PDB entry 8ZM3 | electron microscopy, 3.10 A resolution | chains A and K of the 11 polymer chains in the assembly

Chain A:
Molecule: 61-nt RNA strand
Source organism: Candidatus Cloacimonetes bacterium ADurb.Bin088
Sequence (61 nucleotides; row label = number of the first residue in the row; numbers below 1 keep their minus sign (G-7 is residue -7)):
    -7 GUGAACCGGAUUGCCGUCAGGAAAUUAGGUGCGCUUAGCAGUAUUCCCCA
    43 CGCAUGUGGGG
Unresolved in the structure: 46, 53

Chain K:
Name: CRISPR system Cascade subunit CasC
Source organism: Candidatus Cloacimonetes bacterium ADurb.Bin088
UniProt: A0A1V6F8B5 (A0A1V6F8B5_9BACT); residue numbers follow UniProt; this construct covers 1-378
Amino-acid sequence (378 residues; row label = number of the first residue in the row):
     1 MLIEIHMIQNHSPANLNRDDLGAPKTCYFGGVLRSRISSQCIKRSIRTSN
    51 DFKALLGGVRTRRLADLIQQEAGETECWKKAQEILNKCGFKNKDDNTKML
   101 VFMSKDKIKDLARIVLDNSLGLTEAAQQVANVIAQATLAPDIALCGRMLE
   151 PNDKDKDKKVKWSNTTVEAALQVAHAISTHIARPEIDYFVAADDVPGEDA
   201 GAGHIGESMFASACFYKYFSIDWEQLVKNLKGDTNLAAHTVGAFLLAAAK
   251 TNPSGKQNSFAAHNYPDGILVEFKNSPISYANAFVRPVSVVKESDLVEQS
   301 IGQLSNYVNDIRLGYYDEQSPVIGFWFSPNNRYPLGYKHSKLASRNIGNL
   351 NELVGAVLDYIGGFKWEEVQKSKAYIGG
Unresolved in the structure: 92-94, 193-207, 257-262, 317-323, 360, 374-378

Interface between chain A and chain K:
Contacting residue pairs (26):
  U27(A) - Met148(K)  hydrogen bond to the base
  U27(A) - Thr166(K)  base contact
  U27(A) - Val167(K)  hydrogen bond to the sugar
  U27(A) - Glu168(K)  sugar contact
  U28(A) - Arg147(K)  hydrogen bond to the base
  U28(A) - Met148(K)  base contact
  A29(A) - Gln40(K)  sugar contact
  A29(A) - Lys43(K)  salt bridge to the phosphate
  A29(A) - Arg60(K)  sugar contact
  A29(A) - Cys145(K)  phosphate contact
  A29(A) - Arg147(K)  sugar contact
  G30(A) - Gln40(K)  phosphate contact
  G30(A) - Cys41(K)  hydrogen bond to the sugar
  G30(A) - Lys43(K)  phosphate contact
  G30(A) - Arg44(K)  sugar contact
  C31(A) - Asn17(K)  phosphate contact
  C31(A) - Arg18(K)  phosphate contact
  C31(A) - Asp19(K)  sugar contact
  C31(A) - Asp20(K)  base contact
  C31(A) - Lys25(K)  salt bridge to the phosphate
  C31(A) - Gln40(K)  phosphate contact
  A32(A) - Arg18(K)  salt bridge to the phosphate
  A32(A) - Ser254(K)  hydrogen bond to the phosphate
  G33(A) - Ser254(K)  phosphate contact
  G33(A) - Gly255(K)  phosphate contact
  G33(A) - Lys256(K)  hydrogen bond to the base
Also at the interface, not in a pair above, chain K (22 interface residues in all): Ser38, Gly146, Ala169

In short:
The interface between chain A and chain K involves 7 residues on one side and 22 on the other, with 6 hydrogen
bonds and 3 salt bridges. Polar contacts include U27(A)-Met148(K), U28(A)-Arg147(K) and G33(A)-Lys256(K).
Here chain A is a 61-nt RNA strand and chain K is CRISPR system Cascade subunit CasC, both from Candidatus
Cloacimonetes bacterium ADurb.Bin088. Entry 8ZM3 (Cryo-EM strcuture of Cas5-HNH Cascade,apo-Conf2) was
determined by electron microscopy (same publication as 8ZOL, 8ZP9, 9JXS and 8ZP7).
